PDB entry 8YEO | electron microscopy, 3.44 A resolution | chains C and E of the 12 polymer chains in the assembly

Chain C:
Molecule: 60-nt crRNA
Organism: Selenomonas sp
Sequence (60 nucleotides; each row starts with the number of its first residue):
     1 UUUAGAAGGAGAAGUCAUUUAAUAAGGCCACUGUUAAAAAGUGUACCGCC
    51 GGAUAGGCGG

Chain E:
Protein: Cas7f
Organism: Selenomonas sp
Chain sequence (335 residues; each row starts with the number of its first residue):
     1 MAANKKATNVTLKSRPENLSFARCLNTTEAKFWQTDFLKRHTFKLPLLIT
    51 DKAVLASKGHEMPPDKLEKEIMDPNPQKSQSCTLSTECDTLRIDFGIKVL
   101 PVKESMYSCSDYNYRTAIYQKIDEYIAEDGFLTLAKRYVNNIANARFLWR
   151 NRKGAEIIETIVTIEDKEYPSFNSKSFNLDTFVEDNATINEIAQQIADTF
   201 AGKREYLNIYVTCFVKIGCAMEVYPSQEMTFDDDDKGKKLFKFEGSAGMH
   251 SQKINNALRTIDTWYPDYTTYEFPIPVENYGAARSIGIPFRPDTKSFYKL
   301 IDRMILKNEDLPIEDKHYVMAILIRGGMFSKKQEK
Disordered / not traced: 1-11, 334-335

How chain C and chain E interact:
Pairs across the interface (39; chain C residue first):
  G26(C) - Tyr107(E)  hydrogen bond to the base
  C28(C) - Tyr107(E)  sugar contact
  C29(C) - Ser20(E)  sugar contact
  C29(C) - Phe21(E)  hydrogen bond to the sugar
  C29(C) - Ala22(E)  phosphate contact
  C29(C) - Gly327(E)  hydrogen bond to the sugar
  C29(C) - Met328(E)  base contact
  A30(C) - Ala22(E)  phosphate contact
  A30(C) - Arg23(E)  salt bridge to the phosphate
  A30(C) - Arg325(E)  sugar contact
  A30(C) - Gly326(E)  sugar contact
  A30(C) - Gly327(E)  sugar contact
  A30(C) - Met328(E)  base contact
  C31(C) - Arg23(E)  salt bridge to the phosphate
  C31(C) - Arg259(E)  sugar contact
  U32(C) - Trp149(E)  base contact
  U32(C) - Gln252(E)  sugar contact
  U32(C) - Lys253(E)  hydrogen bond to the base
  U32(C) - Asn256(E)  hydrogen bond to the phosphate
  U32(C) - Arg259(E)  salt bridge to the phosphate
  U32(C) - Ser285(E)  base contact
  G33(C) - Gln227(E)  hydrogen bond to the sugar
  G33(C) - Glu228(E)  base contact
  G33(C) - Met229(E)  base contact
  G33(C) - Thr230(E)  base contact
  G33(C) - His250(E)  phosphate contact
  G33(C) - Gln252(E)  hydrogen bond to the phosphate
  U34(C) - Gln227(E)  base contact
  U34(C) - Lys253(E)  salt bridge to the phosphate
  U35(C) - Arg150(E)  salt bridge to the phosphate
  A36(C) - Arg150(E)  salt bridge to the phosphate
  A37(C) - Val54(E)  sugar contact
  A37(C) - Leu55(E)  hydrogen bond to the sugar
  A37(C) - Ala56(E)  base contact
  A38(C) - Leu55(E)  sugar contact
  A39(C) - Ala53(E)  phosphate contact
  A39(C) - Val54(E)  phosphate contact
  A39(C) - Leu55(E)  hydrogen bond to the phosphate
  A40(C) - Leu55(E)  sugar contact
Interface residues without a listed pair, chain E (28 interface residues in all): Ser226, Lys238, Asn255

In short:
The interface between chain C and chain E involves 14 residues on one side and 28 on the other; the contacts
include 9 hydrogen bonds and 6 salt bridges. Polar contacts include G26(C)-Tyr107(E), U32(C)-Lys253(E) and
C29(C)-Phe21(E).
Here chain C is a 60-nt crRNA and chain E is Cas7f, both from Selenomonas sp. Entry 8YEO (Type I-FHNH
Cascade-dsDNA R-loop complex) was determined by electron microscopy (same publication as 8YDB, 8YH9 and 8YHA).
